PDB entry 6L7I | electron microscopy, 2.90 A resolution | chains D and F of the 8 polymer chains in the assembly

== Chain D ==
Name: TcdA1
Organism: Photorhabdus luminescens
UniProt: Q9RN43 (Q9RN43_PHOLU); residue numbers follow UniProt; this construct covers 2327-2516
Amino-acid sequence (190 residues; row label = number of the first residue in the row):
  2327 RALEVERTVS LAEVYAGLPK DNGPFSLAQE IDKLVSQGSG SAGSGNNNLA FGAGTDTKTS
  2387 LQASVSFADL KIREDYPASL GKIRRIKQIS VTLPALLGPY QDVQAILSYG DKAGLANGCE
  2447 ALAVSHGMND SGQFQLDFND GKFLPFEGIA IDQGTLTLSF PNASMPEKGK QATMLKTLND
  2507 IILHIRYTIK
Unresolved in the structure: 2437-2443, 2466-2469

== Chain F ==
Name: TcdB1
Organism: Photorhabdus luminescens
UniProt: Q93EP6 (Q93EP6_PHOLU); residues 1-1476 here = UniProt positions 1-1476
Amino-acid sequence (1476 residues; row label = number of the first residue in the row):
     1 MQNSQTFSVT ELSLPKGGGA ITGMGEALTP AGPDGMAALS LPLPISAGRG YAPSLTLNYN
    61 SGTGNSPFGL GWDCGVMAIR RRTSTGVPNY DETDTFLGPE GEVLVVALNE AGQADIRSES
   121 SLQGINLGAT FTVTCYRSRL ESHFNRLEYW QPQTTGATDF WLIYSPDGQV HLLGKNPQAR
   181 ISNPLNVNQT AQWLLEASIS SHSEQIYYQY RAEDEAGCET DELAAHPSAT VQRYLQTVHY
   241 GNLTASDVFP TLNGDDPLKS GWMFCLVFDY GERKNSLSEM PLFKATGNWL CRKDRFSRYE
   301 YGFELRTRRL CRQILMFHRL QTLSGQAKGD DEPALVSRLI LDYDENAMVS TLVSVRRVGH
   361 EDNNTVTALP PLELAYQPFE PEQTALWQSM DVLANFNTIQ RWQLLDLKGE GVPGILYQDR
   421 NGWWYRSAQR QAGEEMNAVT WGKMQLLPIT PAVQDNASLM DINGDGQLDW VITGPGLRGY
   481 HSQHPDGSWT RFTPLHALPI EYSHPRAQLA DLMGAGLSDL VLIGPKSVRL YVNNRDGFTE
   541 GRDVVQSGDI TLPLPGADAR KLVAFSDVLG SGQAHLVEVS ATQVTCWPNL GHGRFGQPIV
   601 LPGFSQSAAS FNPDRVHLAD LDGSGPADLI YVHADRLDIF SNESGNGFAK PFTLSFPDGL
   661 RFDDTCQLQV ADVQGLGVVS LILSVPHMAP HHWRCDLTNA KPWLLSETNN NMGANHTLHY
   721 RSSVQFWLDE KAAALATGQT PVCYLPFPVH TLWQTETEDE ISGNKLVTTL RYAHGAWDGR
   781 EREFRGFGYV EQTDSHQLAQ GNAPERTPPA LTKSWYATGL PAVDNALSAG YWRGDKQAFA
   841 GFTPRFTLWK EGKDVPLTPE DDHNLYWLNR ALKGQPLRSE LYGLDGSAQQ QIPYTVTESR
   901 PQVRQLQDGA TVSPVLWASV VESRSYHYER IISDPQCNQD ITLSSDLFGQ PLKQVSVQYP
   961 RRNKPTTNPY PDTLPDTLFA SSYDDQQQLL RLTCRQSSWH HLIGNELRVL GLPDGTRSDA
  1021 FTYDAKQVPV DGLNLETLCA ENSLIADDKP REYLNQQRTF YTDGKNQTPL KTPTRQALIA
  1081 FTETAVLTES LLSAFDGGIT PDELPGILTQ AGYQQEPYLF PRTGENKVWV ARQGYTDYGT
  1141 EAQFWRPVAQ RNSLLTGKMT LKWDTHYCVI TQTQDAAGLT VSANYDWRFL TPTQLTDIND
  1201 NVHLITLDAL GRPVTQRFWG IESGVATGYS SSEEKPFSPP NDIDTAINLT GPLPVAQCLV
  1261 YAPDSWMPLF SQETFNTLTQ EEQETLRDSR IITEDWRICA LTRRRWLQSQ KISTPLVKLL
  1321 TNSIGLPPHN LTLTTDRYDR DSEQQIRQQV AFSDGFGRLL QASVRHEAGE AWQRNQDGSL
  1381 VTKVENTKTR WAVTGRTEYD NKGQTIRTYQ PYFLNDWRYV SDDSARKEAY ADTHIYDPIG
  1441 REIRVITAKG WLRQSQYFPW FTVSEDENDT AADALV
Unresolved in the structure: 1-6, 110-112, 800-805, 858-863, 1473-1476
Disulfide bonds: Cys-218/Cys-291

== How chain D and chain F interact ==
Pairs across the interface (24; chain D residue first):
  Glu-2332(D) / Arg-420(F)  salt bridge
  Thr-2418(D) / Asp-419(F)
  Pro-2420(D) / Trp-424(F)
  Ala-2421(D) / Trp-402(F)  hydrophobic
  Ala-2421(D) / Tyr-417(F)
  Ala-2421(D) / Met-444(F)  hydrophobic
  Leu-2422(D) / Asn-395(F)  hydrogen bond (backbone-side chain)
  Leu-2423(D) / Asn-395(F)
  Leu-2423(D) / Gln-400(F)  hydrogen bond (backbone-side chain)
  Gly-2424(D) / Asn-395(F)  hydrogen bond (backbone-side chain)
  Gly-2424(D) / Gln-400(F)  hydrogen bond (backbone-side chain)
  Pro-2425(D) / Asn-397(F)
  Pro-2425(D) / Gln-400(F)
  Pro-2425(D) / Pro-686(F)
  Tyr-2426(D) / Thr-665(F)
  Tyr-2426(D) / Pro-686(F)
  Tyr-2426(D) / His-687(F)
  Tyr-2426(D) / Met-688(F)
  Gln-2427(D) / Asn-395(F)
  Gln-2427(D) / Met-688(F)
  Met-2454(D) / Gln-400(F)
  Met-2454(D) / Tyr-417(F)
  Asn-2505(D) / Trp-424(F)
  His-2510(D) / Asn-421(F)
Also at the interface, not in a pair above, chain D (14 interface residues in all): Thr-2334
Also at the interface, not in a pair above, chain F (16 interface residues in all): Ile-399, Pro-690

== Summary ==
14 residues of chain D and 16 residues of chain F are in contact; the contacts include 4 hydrogen bonds and 1
salt bridge. Among the polar pairs are Glu-2332(D)/Arg-420(F), Leu-2422(D)/Asn-395(F) and
Leu-2423(D)/Gln-400(F).
Here chain D is TcdA1 and chain F is TcdB1, both from Photorhabdus luminescens. Entry 6L7I (Signal
substraction of TcdB1-TccC2 and part of TcdA1) was determined by electron microscopy.
